PDB entry 5NAX | X-ray diffraction, 2.82 A resolution | chains B and E of the 6 polymer chains in the assembly

# Chain B
Molecule: Collagen alpha-1(IV) chain
Organism: Homo sapiens
Reference sequence: P02462 (CO4A1_HUMAN); residues 1-229 here correspond to UniProt positions 1441-1669 (UniProt number = residue number + 1440)
Sequence (229 residues; row label = number of the first residue in the row):
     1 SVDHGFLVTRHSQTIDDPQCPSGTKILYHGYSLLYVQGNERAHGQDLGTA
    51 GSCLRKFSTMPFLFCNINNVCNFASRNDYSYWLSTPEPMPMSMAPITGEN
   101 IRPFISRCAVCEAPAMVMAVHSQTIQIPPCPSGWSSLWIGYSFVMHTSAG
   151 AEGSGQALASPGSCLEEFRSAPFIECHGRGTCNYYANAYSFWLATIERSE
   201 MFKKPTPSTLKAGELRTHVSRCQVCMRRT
Disordered / not traced: 1-2
Curated features (UniProtKB/Swiss-Prot):
  - cross-link: Met93 (S-Lysyl-methionine sulfilimine (Met-Lys) (interchain with K-1651)), Lys211 (S-Lysyl-methionine sulfilimine (Lys-Met) (interchain with M-1533))
Disulfide bonds: Cys20-Cys111, Cys53-Cys108, Cys65-Cys71, Cys130-Cys225, Cys164-Cys222, Cys176-Cys182

# Chain E
Molecule: Collagen alpha-2(IV) chain
Organism: Homo sapiens
Reference sequence: P08572 (CO4A2_HUMAN); residues 1-228 here correspond to UniProt positions 1485-1712 (UniProt number = residue number + 1484)
Sequence (228 residues; numbered 1 to 228; the number before each row is that of its first residue):
     1 SVSIGYLLVKHSQTDQEPMCPVGMNKLWSGYSLLYFEGQEKAHNQDLGLA
    51 GSCLARFSTMPFLYCNPGDVCYYASRNDKSYWLSTTAPLPMMPVAEDEIK
   101 PYISRCSVCEAPAIAIAVHSQDVSIPHCPAGWRSLWIGYSFLMHTAAGDE
   151 GGGQSLVSPGSCLEDFRATPFIECNGGRGTCHYYANKYSFWLTTIPEQSF
   201 QGSPSADTLKAGLIRTHISRCQVCMKNL
Disordered / not traced: 1-3, 227-228
Curated features (UniProtKB/Swiss-Prot):
  - modified residue: Tyr6 (3'-bromotyrosine)
Disulfide bonds: Cys20-Cys109, Cys53-Cys106, Cys65-Cys71, Cys128-Cys224, Cys162-Cys221, Cys174-Cys181

# Interface between chain B and chain E
Pairs across the interface (52):
  Gln37(B) - Glu40(E)  hydrogen bond
  Asn39(B) - Ala147(E)
  Asn39(B) - Gly148(E)  hydrogen bond (side chain-backbone)
  Asn39(B) - Asn186(E)  hydrogen bond
  Glu40(B) - Glu37(E)
  Glu40(B) - Glu40(E)
  Glu40(B) - Ala147(E)
  Glu40(B) - Gly148(E)
  Glu40(B) - Glu150(E)
  Asn66(B) - Ala185(E)
  Asn72(B) - Tyr184(E)
  Ala74(B) - Arg178(E)  hydrogen bond (backbone-side chain)
  Ser75(B) - Asn175(E)
  Ser75(B) - Tyr184(E)  hydrogen bond (backbone-side chain)
  Arg76(B) - Ala147(E)
  Arg76(B) - Glu173(E)  salt bridge
  Arg76(B) - Arg178(E)
  Arg76(B) - Tyr184(E)
  Arg76(B) - Asn186(E)  hydrogen bond
  Arg76(B) - Lys187(E)
  Asn77(B) - Asn77(E)
  Asn77(B) - Asp78(E)  hydrogen bond (side chain-backbone)
  Asn77(B) - Lys79(E)
  Asn77(B) - Asn175(E)
  Asp78(B) - Asn77(E)  hydrogen bond (backbone-side chain)
  Tyr79(B) - Glu40(E)
  Tyr79(B) - Asn77(E)  hydrogen bond (side chain-backbone)
  Met93(B) - Val70(E)  hydrophobic
  Met93(B) - Tyr72(E)  hydrogen bond (backbone-side chain)
  Pro95(B) - Ser75(E)
  Ser148(B) - Arg76(E)
  Ala149(B) - Gln39(E)
  Ala149(B) - Glu40(E)
  Ala149(B) - Arg76(E)
  Gly150(B) - Gln39(E)  hydrogen bond (backbone-side chain)
  Gly150(B) - Glu40(E)
  Glu175(B) - Arg76(E)  salt bridge
  His177(B) - Arg76(E)
  His177(B) - Asn77(E)
  Gly178(B) - Arg178(E)
  Arg179(B) - Ala74(E)  hydrogen bond (side chain-backbone)
  Arg179(B) - Ser75(E)
  Arg179(B) - Arg76(E)  hydrogen bond (side chain-backbone)
  Arg179(B) - Gly177(E)
  Arg179(B) - Arg178(E)
  Asn183(B) - Tyr72(E)  hydrogen bond
  Tyr185(B) - Tyr64(E)
  Tyr185(B) - Ser75(E)  hydrogen bond (side chain-backbone)
  Tyr185(B) - Arg76(E)
  Ala186(B) - Asn66(E)
  Asn187(B) - Gln39(E)  hydrogen bond
  Asn187(B) - Arg76(E)  hydrogen bond
Also at the interface, not in a pair above, chain B (27 interface residues in all): Phe64, Glu152, Tyr184
Also at the interface, not in a pair above, chain E (27 interface residues in all): Pro93, Ala146, Asp149

# Overview
The chain B/chain E interface involves 27 residues from each chain, with 17 hydrogen bonds and 2 salt bridges.
Among the polar pairs are Arg76(B)-Glu173(E), Glu175(B)-Arg76(E) and Gln37(B)-Glu40(E).
Here chain B is Collagen alpha-1(IV) chain and chain E is Collagen alpha-2(IV) chain, both from Homo sapiens.
Entry 5NAX (Crystal structures of homooligomers of the non-collagenous domains of collagen type IV.
alpha121NC1) was determined by X-ray diffraction, deposited together with 5NAY, 5NAZ, 5NB0, 5NB1 and 5NB2.
